PDB entry 5ODN | X-ray diffraction, 2.60 A resolution | chains A and D of the 16 polymer chains in the assembly

[Chain A (and D)]
Protein: Single-stranded DNA-binding protein
From: Salinibacter ruber (strain DSM 13855 / M31)
Notes: chain D of this document is another copy of the same molecule, construct and numbering; everything in this record applies to it too
UniProtKB: Q2S565 (Q2S565_SALRD); residue numbers follow UniProt; this construct covers 1-168
Chain sequence (196 residues; each row starts with the number of its first residue; numbers below 1 keep their minus sign (Met-27 is residue -27)):
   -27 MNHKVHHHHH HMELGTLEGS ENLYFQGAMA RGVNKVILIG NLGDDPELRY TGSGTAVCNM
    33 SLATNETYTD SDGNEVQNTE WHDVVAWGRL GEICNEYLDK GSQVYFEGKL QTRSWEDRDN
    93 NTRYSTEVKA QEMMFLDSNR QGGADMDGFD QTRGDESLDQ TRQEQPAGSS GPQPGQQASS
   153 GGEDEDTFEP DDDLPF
Disordered / not traced: -27 to -1, 40-49, 109-168 (chain D: -27 to -7, 40-48, 109-168)
Sequence notes: initiating methionine (-27); expression tag (-26 to 0)

[Chain A / chain D interface]
Pairs across the interface (30):
  Arg21(A) with Glu19(D); Asn31(D)
  Thr23(A) with Asp55(D)
  Gly24(A) with Asp55(D), hydrogen bond (backbone-side chain)
  Thr27(A) with Trp87(D)
  Asn31(A) with Arg21(D)
  Asp55(A) with Thr23(D); Gly24(D), hydrogen bond (side chain-backbone)
  Trp59(A) with Arg85(D); Trp87(D); Ser97(D)
  Gly60(A) with Trp87(D)
  Leu62(A) with Arg90(D)
  Arg85(A) with Arg21(D); Trp59(D); Arg85(D); Glu99(D), salt bridge
  Ser86(A) with Lys101(D), hydrogen bond (backbone-side chain)
  Trp87(A) with Thr27(D); Trp59(D), hydrophobic; Gly60(D); Lys101(D)
  Ser97(A) with Thr23(D); Trp59(D)
  Glu99(A) with Arg85(D), salt bridge
  Lys101(A) with Ser86(D); Trp87(D); Glu88(D)
  Gln103(A) with Arg90(D), hydrogen bond (backbone-side chain)
  Glu104(A) with Arg90(D), salt bridge
Also at the interface, not in a pair above, chain A (19 interface residues in all): Arg61, Gln83

[Overview]
19 residues of chain A and 17 residues of chain D are in contact; the contacts include 4 hydrogen bonds and 3
salt bridges. Polar pairs include Arg85(A)-Glu99(D), Glu104(A)-Arg90(D) and Gly24(A)-Asp55(D).
Chain A and chain D are both Single-stranded DNA-binding protein (Salinibacter ruber (strain DSM 13855 /
M31)); the structure, Salinibacter ruber Single-Strand Binding protein, was determined by X-ray diffraction.
